PDB entry 9BTI | electron microscopy, 4.14 A resolution (low resolution: residue-level contacts below are approximate; hydrogen-bond / salt-bridge calls are withheld) | chains B and F of the 8 polymer chains in the assembly

== Chain B (and F) ==
Protein: Envelope glycoprotein gp41
From: Human immunodeficiency virus 1
Notes: chain F of this document is another copy of the same molecule, construct and numbering; everything in this record applies to it too
Reference sequence: A0A8A0W558 (A0A8A0W558_9HIV1); residues 512-664 here correspond to UniProt positions 504-656 (UniProt number = residue number - 8)
Sequence (153 residues; numbered 512 to 664; the number before each row is that of its first residue):
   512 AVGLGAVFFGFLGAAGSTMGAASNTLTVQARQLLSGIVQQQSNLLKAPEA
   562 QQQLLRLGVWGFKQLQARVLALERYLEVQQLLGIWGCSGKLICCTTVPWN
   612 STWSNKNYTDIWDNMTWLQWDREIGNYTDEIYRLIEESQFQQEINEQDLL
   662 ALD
Disordered / not traced: 512-518, 544-562, 664 (chain F: 512-514, 544-562, 664)
Cystine bridges: C598-C604
Sequence notes: conflict N535 (Ile527 in A0A8A0W558), P559 (Ile551 in A0A8A0W558), G569 (Thr561 in A0A8A0W558), F573 (Ile565 in A0A8A0W558), E588 (Lys580 in A0A8A0W558), V589 (Asp581 in A0A8A0W558), C605 (Thr597 in A0A8A0W558), T613 (Ser605 in A0A8A0W558), G636 (Ser628 in A0A8A0W558), E648 (Gln640 in A0A8A0W558), F651 (Asn643 in A0A8A0W558), I655 (Lys647 in A0A8A0W558)

== Chain B / chain F interface ==
Residue-residue contacts (43):
  R567(B) with R567(F)
  L568(B) with R567(F)
  G569(B) with R567(F)
  V570(B) with R567(F)
  F573(B) with R567(F); G572(F); L576(F)
  K574(B) with Q564(F)
  Q577(B) with Q564(F); L565(F)
  V580(B) with R579(F); V580(F)
  L581(B) with R579(F)
  L583(B) with L583(F)
  E584(B) with L515(F); R579(F)
  L587(B) with L515(F); Y586(F); L587(F)
  E588(B) with L515(F)
  Q591(B) with G516(F); A517(F); F519(F); Y586(F)
  G594(B) with G600(F)
  I595(B) with F519(F)
  S599(B) with G600(F)
  Y643(B) with Q543(F)
  E647(B) with Q540(F); A541(F); Q543(F)
  F651(B) with S534(F); N535(F); L537(F); T538(F); L602(F)
  E654(B) with K601(F); L602(F); I603(F)
  I655(B) with S534(F)
  Q658(B) with I603(F); C605(F)
  L661(B) with C605(F)
Interface residues without a listed pair, chain B (28 interface residues in all): L576, L592, R644, E657
Interface residues without a listed pair, chain F (29 interface residues in all): R542, Q563, F573

== Overview ==
28 residues of chain B and 29 residues of chain F are in contact.
Both chains are Envelope glycoprotein gp41 (Human immunodeficiency virus 1). Entry 9BTI (Rhesus Fab 40591-a.01
in complex with T250.4 RnS SOSIP Env) was determined by electron microscopy, deposited together with 9BNK,
9BNM, 9BNP, 9BTH, 9BTJ, 9BTL and 9BTV.
